8PBX - chains A and B; structure by electron microscopy, 3.30 A resolution.

== Chain A ==
Name: Mgp-operon protein 3
Source organism: Mycoplasmoides genitalium G37
UniProtKB: P22747 (MGP3_MYCGE); the construct has insertions or renumbered stretches relative to UniProt, so the offset changes along the chain: 1-412 = UniProt 1-412; 416-1052 = UniProt 417-1053
Chain sequence (1059 residues; each row starts with the number of its first residue; note: 3 numbers in that range are skipped by the numbering (no residue carries them; nothing is unmodelled there); a row labelled like 412A-412D holds insertion residues (412A, then the next letters in order)):
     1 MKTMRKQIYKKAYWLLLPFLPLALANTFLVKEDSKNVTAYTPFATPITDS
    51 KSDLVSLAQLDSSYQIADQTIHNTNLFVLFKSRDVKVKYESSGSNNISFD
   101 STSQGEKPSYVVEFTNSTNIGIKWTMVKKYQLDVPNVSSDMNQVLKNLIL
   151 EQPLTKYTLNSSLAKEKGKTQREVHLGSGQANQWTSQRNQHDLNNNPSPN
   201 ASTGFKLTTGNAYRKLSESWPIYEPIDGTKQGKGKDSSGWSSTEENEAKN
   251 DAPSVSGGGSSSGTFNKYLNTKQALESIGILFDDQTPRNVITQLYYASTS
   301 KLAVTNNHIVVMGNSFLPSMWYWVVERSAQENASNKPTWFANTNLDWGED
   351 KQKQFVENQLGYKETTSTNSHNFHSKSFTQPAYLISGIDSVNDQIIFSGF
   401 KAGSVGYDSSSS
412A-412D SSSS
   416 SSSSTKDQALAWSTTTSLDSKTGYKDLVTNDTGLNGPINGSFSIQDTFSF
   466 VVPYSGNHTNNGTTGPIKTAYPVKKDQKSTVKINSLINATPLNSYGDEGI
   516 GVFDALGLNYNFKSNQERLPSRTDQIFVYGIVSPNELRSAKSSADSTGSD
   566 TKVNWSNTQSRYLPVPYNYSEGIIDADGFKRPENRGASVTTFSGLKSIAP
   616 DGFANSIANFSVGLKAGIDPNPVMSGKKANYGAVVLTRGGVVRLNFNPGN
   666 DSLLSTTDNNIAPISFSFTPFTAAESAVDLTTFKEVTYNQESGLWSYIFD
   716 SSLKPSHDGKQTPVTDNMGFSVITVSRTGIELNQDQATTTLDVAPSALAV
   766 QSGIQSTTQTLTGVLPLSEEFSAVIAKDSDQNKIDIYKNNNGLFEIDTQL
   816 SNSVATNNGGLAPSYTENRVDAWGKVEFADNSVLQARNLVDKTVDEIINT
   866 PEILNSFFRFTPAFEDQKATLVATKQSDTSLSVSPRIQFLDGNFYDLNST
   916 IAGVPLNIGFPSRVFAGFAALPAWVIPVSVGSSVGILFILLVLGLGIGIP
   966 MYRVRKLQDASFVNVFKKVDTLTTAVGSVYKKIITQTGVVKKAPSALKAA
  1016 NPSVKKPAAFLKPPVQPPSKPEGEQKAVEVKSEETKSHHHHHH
Unresolved in the structure: 1-26, 256-260, 412A-412D, 937-1058
Differences from the reference sequence: expression tag (1053-1058)

== Chain B ==
Name: Adhesin P1
Source organism: Mycoplasmoides genitalium G37
UniProtKB: P20796 (ADP1_MYCGE); residue numbers follow UniProt; this construct covers 1-1444
Chain sequence (1444 residues; row label = number of the first residue in the row):
     1 MHQPKKRLAKKSWAFLTAALTLGVITGVGGYFLFNQNKQRSSVSNFAYQP
    51 KQLSVKHQQAVDETLTPWTWNNNNFSSLKITGENPGSFGLVRSQNDNLNI
   101 SSVTKNSSDDNLKYLNAVEKYLDGQQNFAIRRYDNNGRALYDINLAKMEN
   151 PSTVQRGLNGEPIFDPFKGFGLTGNAPTDWNEIKGKVPVEVVQSPHSPNL
   201 YFVLLVPKVALEYHNLNNQVVKESLEVKATQSSFNPTQRLQKDSPVKDSS
   251 KQGEKLSETTASSMSSGMATSTRAKALKVEVERGSQSDSLLKNDFAKKPL
   301 KHKNSSGEVKLEAEKEFTEAWKPLLTTDQIAREKGMGATVVSFYDAPYSE
   351 NHTAFGLVDHIDPKKMVENYPPSWKTPKWNHHGIWDYNARNLLLQTTGFF
   401 NPRRHPEWFDEGQAKADNTSPGFKVGDTDHKKDGFKKNSSSPIALPFEAY
   451 FANIGNMVAIGNSVFIFGGNGHATKMFTTNPLSIGVFRIKYTDNFSKSSV
   501 TGWPYAVLFGGLINPQTNGLKDLPLGTNRWFEYVPRMAVSGVKWVGNQLV
   551 LAGTLTMGDTATVPRLKYDQLEKHLNLVAQGQGLLREDLQIFTPYGWANR
   601 PDIPVGAWLQDEMGSKFGPHYFLNNPDIQDNVNNDTVEALISSYKNTDKL
   651 KHVYPYRYSGLYAWQLFNWSNKLTNTPLSANFVNENSYAPNSLFAAILNE
   701 DLLTGLSDKIFYGKENEFAENEADRFNQLLSLNPNPNTNWARYLNVVQRF
   751 TTGPNLDSSTFDQFLDFLPWIGNGKPFSNSPSPSTSASSSTPLPTFSNIN
   801 VGVKSMITQHLNKENTRWVFIPNFSPDIWTGAGYRVQSANQKNGIPFEQV
   851 KPSNNSTPFDPNSDDNKVTPSGGSSKPTTYPALPNSISPTSDWINALTFT
   901 NKNNPQRNQLLLRSLLGTIPVLINKSGDSNDQFNKDSEQKWDKTETNEGN
   951 LPGFGEVNGLYNAALLHTYGFFGTNTNSTDPKIGFKADSSSSSSSTLVGS
  1001 GLNWTSQDVGNLVVINDTSFGFQLGGWFITFTDFIRPRTGYLGITLSSLQ
  1051 DQTIIWADQPWTSFKGSYLDSDGTPKSLWDPTALKSLPNSSTTYDTNPTL
  1101 SPSFQLYQPNKVKAYQTTNTYNKLIEPVDATSAATNMTSLLKLLTTKNIK
  1151 AKLGKGTASSQGNNNGGGVSQTINTITTTGNISEGLKEETSIQAETLKKF
  1201 FDSKQNNKSEIGIGDSTFTKMDGKLTGVVSTPLVNLINGQGATSDSDTEK
  1251 ISFKPGNQIDFNRLFTLPVTELFDPNTMFVYDQYVPLLVNLPSGFDQASI
  1301 RLKVISYSVENQTLGVRLEFKDPQTQQFIPVLNASSTGPQTVFQPFNQWA
  1351 DYVLPLIVTVPIVVIILSVTLGLTIGIPMHRNKKALQAGFDLSNKKVDVL
  1401 TKAVGSVFKEIINRTGISNAPKKLKQATPTKPTPKTPPKPPVKQ
Unresolved in the structure: 1-58, 783-788, 1350-1444

== How chain A and chain B interact ==
Contacting residue pairs (105; chain A residue first):
  Leu433(A) with Val819(B), hydrophobic
  Asp434(A) with Trp818(B)
  Phe457(A) with Asn815(B)
  Ser458(A) with Asn812(B), hydrogen bond (backbone-side chain); Glu814(B); Asn815(B)
  Ile459(A) with Asn812(B); Asn815(B); Phe820(B), hydrophobic
  Gln460(A) with Ile807(B); His810(B), hydrogen bond (side chain-backbone); Leu811(B); Asn812(B), hydrogen bond (backbone-side chain); Thr816(B), hydrogen bond; Phe820(B); Tyr880(B); Asn895(B), hydrogen bond (side chain-backbone)
  Asp461(A) with Val632(B); Tyr880(B); Leu897(B); Thr898(B), hydrogen bond
  Thr462(A) with Val632(B)
  Pro468(A) with Asn815(B)
  Tyr469(A) with Asn815(B); Thr816(B), hydrogen bond (side chain-backbone); Arg817(B), hydrogen bond (side chain-backbone); Trp818(B), hydrophobic
  His473(A) with Trp818(B)
  Thr474(A) with Arg817(B); Trp818(B), hydrogen bond (backbone-side chain)
  Asn475(A) with Lys813(B); Glu814(B); Asn815(B), hydrogen bond (side chain-backbone); Thr816(B), hydrogen bond (side chain-backbone); Arg817(B), hydrogen bond (side chain-backbone)
  Gly477(A) with Trp818(B)
  Tyr525(A) with Asn675(B), hydrogen bond
  Phe527(A) with Val819(B), hydrophobic; Phe820(B), hydrophobic; Ile894(B)
  Lys528(A) with Val819(B); Pro822(B)
  Ser529(A) with Ile894(B)
  Tyr582(A) with Thr674(B); Asn675(B), hydrogen bond (side chain-backbone); Thr676(B)
  Asn583(A) with Ser679(B), hydrogen bond
  Ile589(A) with Ser679(B); Asn681(B)
  Asp590(A) with Lys672(B), salt bridge; Thr674(B)
  Asp592(A) with Phe667(B)
  Phe594(A) with Trp664(B); Phe667(B); Leu897(B), hydrophobic; Thr898(B)
  Arg596(A) with Phe667(B); Asn668(B), hydrogen bond
  Pro597(A) with Val637(B); Tyr656(B), hydrophobic; Tyr658(B), hydrophobic
  Glu598(A) with Ile641(B); Tyr658(B), hydrogen bond
  Arg600(A) with Val632(B), hydrogen bond (side chain-backbone); Asn634(B); Val637(B)
  Gly601(A) with Ser642(B)
  Pro615(A) with Asn733(B)
  Pro685(A) with Ile513(B), hydrophobic; Asn675(B)
  Phe686(A) with Pro677(B)
  Thr687(A) with Pro677(B); Leu744(B); Asn745(B)
  Ala688(A) with Leu732(B); Pro734(B)
  Ala689(A) with Pro734(B); Ala741(B), hydrophobic
  Ala692(A) with Asn733(B); Pro734(B)
  Thr743(A) with Gln748(B)
  Gly744(A) with Gln548(B), hydrogen bond (backbone-side chain); Gln748(B)
  Ile745(A) with Arg1036(B)
  Ala752(A) with Arg1036(B)
  Thr755(A) with Arg1036(B)
  Leu756(A) with Arg1036(B)
  Leu763(A) with Asn745(B)
  Ala764(A) with Asn745(B)
  Gln766(A) with Arg742(B), hydrogen bond (backbone-side chain)
  Ser767(A) with Arg742(B)
  Gly768(A) with Arg742(B)
  Gln770(A) with Pro736(B), hydrogen bond (side chain-backbone); Arg742(B)
  Thr772(A) with Pro736(B)
  Asn805(A) with Gly705(B), hydrogen bond (side chain-backbone)
  Asn806(A) with Asp701(B)
  Leu808(A) with Arg742(B)
  Glu810(A) with Ser707(B), hydrogen bond
  Arg874(A) with Leu158(B)
  Phe875(A) with Leu158(B)
  Thr876(A) with Leu158(B)
  Glu880(A) with Thr492(B); Asp493(B), hydrogen bond (side chain-backbone); Asn494(B), hydrogen bond (side chain-backbone)
Interface residues without a listed pair, chain A (69 interface residues in all): Ser456, Asn476, Glu586, Ala602, Ile613, Asp673, Ile676, Asp757, Val765, Phe809, Glu842, Pro877
Interface residues without a listed pair, chain B (70 interface residues in all): Tyr491, Asp522, Gln629, Asn633, Leu678, Asn699, Leu702, Leu706, Leu729, Ser731, Trp740, Asp757, Ser758, Phe824, Ala896, Thr1039

== Summary ==
69 residues of chain A face 70 of chain B across their interface; the contacts include 25 hydrogen bonds and 1
salt bridge. Polar contacts include Asp590(A)-Lys672(B), Ser458(A)-Asn812(B) and Gln460(A)-His810(B).
Chain A is Mgp-operon protein 3 and chain B is Adhesin P1, both from Mycoplasmoides genitalium G37; the
structure, Single particle cryo-EM of the P140-P110 heterodimer of Mycoplasma genitalium at 3.3 Angstrom
resolution, was determined by electron microscopy, deposited together with 8PBY, 8PBZ, 8PC0 and 8PC1.
